8UEJ - chains CC and CD of the 179 polymer chains in the assembly; structure by electron microscopy, 2.70 A resolution.

[Chain CC (and CD)]
Name: Coat protein
From: Caulobacter phage phiCb5
Notes: chain CD of this document is another copy of the same molecule, construct and numbering; everything in this record applies to it too
UniProtKB: D7RIC2 (D7RIC2_9VIRU); residues 1-122 here correspond to UniProt positions 2-123 (UniProt number = residue number + 1)
Chain sequence (122 residues; numbered 1 to 122; the number before each row is that of its first residue):
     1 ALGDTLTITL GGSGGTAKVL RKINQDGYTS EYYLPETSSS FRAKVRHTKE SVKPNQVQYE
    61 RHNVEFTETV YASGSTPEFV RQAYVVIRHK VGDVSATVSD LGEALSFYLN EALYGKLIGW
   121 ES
Bound ions: Ca2+ site 1: Gln-25, Asp-26 (shared with Gln-25(CD) of chain CD; 2 residues of chain CE); Ca2+ site 2: Asp-100, Glu-103 (shared with 1 residue of chain DB); Ca2+ site 3: Glu-111 (shared with 1 residue of chain DB)

[Interface between chain CC and chain CD]
Pairs across the interface (14; chain CC residue first):
  Ala-1(CC) / Arg-21(CD)
  Gln-25(CC) / Ile-23(CD)  hydrogen bond (side chain-backbone)
  Gln-25(CC) / Asn-24(CD)
  Gln-25(CC) / Gln-25(CD)  hydrogen bond (side chain-backbone)
  Gln-25(CC) / Asp-26(CD)
  Asp-26(CC) / Gln-25(CD)
  Asp-26(CC) / Asp-26(CD)
  Gly-27(CC) / Asn-24(CD)  hydrogen bond (backbone-side chain)
  Gly-27(CC) / Asp-26(CD)  hydrogen bond (backbone-side chain)
  Tyr-28(CC) / Ile-23(CD)  hydrophobic
  Tyr-28(CC) / Asn-24(CD)
  Tyr-28(CC) / Glu-31(CD)
  Val-91(CC) / Tyr-71(CD)
  Gly-92(CC) / Tyr-71(CD)

[In short]
The chain CC/chain CD interface involves 7 residues from each chain; the contacts include 4 hydrogen bonds.
Polar pairs include Gln-25(CC)/Ile-23(CD), Gln-25(CC)/Gln-25(CD) and Gly-27(CC)/Asn-24(CD). Gln-25(CC) and
Asp-26(CC) form the Ca2+ site 1. Asp-100(CC) and Glu-103(CC) form the Ca2+ site 2.
Both chains are Coat protein (Caulobacter phage phiCb5). Entry 8UEJ (ssRNA phage PhiCb5 virion) was determined
by electron microscopy together with 8U2B and 8UCR from the same study.
